8XIQ - chains A and B of the 6 polymer chains in the assembly; structure by electron microscopy, 2.71 A resolution.

== Chain A ==
Protein: Somatostatin receptor type 3
Source organism: Homo sapiens
UniProtKB: P32745 (SSR3_HUMAN); residues 1-369 here = UniProt positions 1-369
Amino-acid sequence (369 residues; each row starts with the number of its first residue):
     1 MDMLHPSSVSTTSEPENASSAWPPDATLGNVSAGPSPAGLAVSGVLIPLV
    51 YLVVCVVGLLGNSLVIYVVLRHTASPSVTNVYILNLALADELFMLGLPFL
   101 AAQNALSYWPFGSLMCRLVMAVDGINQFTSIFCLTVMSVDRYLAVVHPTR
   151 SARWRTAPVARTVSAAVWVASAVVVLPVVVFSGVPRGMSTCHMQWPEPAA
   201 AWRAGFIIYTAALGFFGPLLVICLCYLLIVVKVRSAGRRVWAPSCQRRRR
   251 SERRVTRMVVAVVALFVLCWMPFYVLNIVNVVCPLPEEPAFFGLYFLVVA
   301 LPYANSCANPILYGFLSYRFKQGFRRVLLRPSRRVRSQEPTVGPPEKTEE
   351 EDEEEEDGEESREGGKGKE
Not modelled in the structure: 1-39, 329-369
Swiss-Prot annotation at these positions:
  - modified residue: S332 (Phosphoserine), S337 (Phosphoserine), T348 (Phosphothreonine)
  - glycosylation (N-linked (GlcNAc...) asparagine): N17, N30

== Chain B ==
Protein: G-alpha i
Source organism: Homo sapiens
Amino-acid sequence (361 residues; numbered 1 to 361; the number before each row is that of its first residue):
     1 MGCTLSAEDKAAVERSKMIEKQLQKDKQVYRATHRLLLLGADNSGKSTIV
    51 KQMRIYHVNGYSEEECKQYKAVVYSNTIQSIIAIIRAMGRLKIDFGDSAR
   101 ADDARQLFVLAGAAEEGFMTAELAGVIKRLWKDSGVQACFNRSREYQLND
   151 SAAYYLNDLDRIAQPNYIPTQQDVLRTRVKTSGIFETKFQVDKVNFHMFD
   201 VGAQRDERRKWIQCFNDVTAIIFVVDSSDYNRLQEALNDFKSIWNNRWLR
   251 TISVILFLNKQDLLAEKVLAGKSKIEDYFPEFARYTTPEDATPEPGEDPR
   301 VTRAKYFIRDEFLRISTASGDGRHYCYPHFTCSVDTENARRIFNDVTDII
   351 IKMNLRDCGLF
Not modelled in the structure: 1-3, 56-177

== How chain A and chain B interact ==
Residue-residue contacts (32):
  T79(A) with D357(B)
  R141(A) with C358(B), hydrogen bond (side chain-backbone); L360(B)
  A144(A) with N354(B), hydrogen bond (backbone-side chain); C358(B), hydrophobic
  V145(A) with L355(B), hydrophobic
  P148(A) with I350(B), hydrophobic; N354(B)
  R153(A) with Q28(B)
  A236(A) with I351(B), hydrophobic
  V240(A) with Y327(B), hydrophobic; H329(B); D345(B); D348(B)
  W241(A) with Y325(B), hydrophobic; C326(B), hydrogen bond (side chain-backbone); Y327(B), hydrophobic; P328(B); D348(B); K352(B)
  P243(A) with R309(B)
  S244(A) with L313(B); P328(B)
  Q246(A) with T317(B)
  S251(A) with F361(B)
  R254(A) with L360(B); F361(B)
  V255(A) with L360(B)
  S317(A) with G359(B)
  Y318(A) with R356(B); F361(B)
  R319(A) with D357(B)
Other interface residues (no listed pair), chain A (22 interface residues in all): T149, K232, V233, M258
Other interface residues (no listed pair), chain B (24 interface residues in all): A32, N344

== Summary ==
Chain A and chain B form an interface of 22 and 24 residues respectively, with 3 hydrogen bonds. Polar pairs
include R141(A)-C358(B), A144(A)-N354(B) and W241(A)-C326(B).
Chain A is Somatostatin receptor type 3 and chain B is G-alpha i, both from Homo sapiens; the structure,
Structure of L796778-SSTR3 G protein complex, was determined by electron microscopy together with 8XIO, 8XIP
and 8XIR from the same study.
